Entry 4D4F (X-ray diffraction, 2.34 A resolution); this record covers chains A and B of the 6 polymer chains in the assembly.

# Chain A (and B)
Name: Chalcone isomerase
From: Eubacterium ramulus
Notes: EC 5.5.1.6; chain B of this document is another copy of the same molecule, construct and numbering; everything in this record applies to it too
UniProt: V9P0A9 (V9P0A9_EUBRA); residues 0-282 here correspond to UniProt positions 1-283 (UniProt number = residue number + 1)
Chain sequence (283 residues; numbered 0 to 282; the number before each row is that of its first residue; numbering starts at 0):
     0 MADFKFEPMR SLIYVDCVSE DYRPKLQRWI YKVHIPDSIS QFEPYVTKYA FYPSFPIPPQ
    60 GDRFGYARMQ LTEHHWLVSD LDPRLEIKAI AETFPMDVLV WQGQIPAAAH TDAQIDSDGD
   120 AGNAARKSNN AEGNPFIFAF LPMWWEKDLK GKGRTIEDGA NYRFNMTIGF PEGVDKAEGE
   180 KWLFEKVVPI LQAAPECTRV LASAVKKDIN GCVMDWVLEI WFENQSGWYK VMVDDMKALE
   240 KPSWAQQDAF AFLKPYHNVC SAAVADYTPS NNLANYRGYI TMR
Unresolved in the structure: 0, 110-129 (chain B: 0, 108-130)
Differences from the reference sequence: engineered mutation Ala250 (Pro251 in V9P0A9)

# Chain A / chain B interface
Contacting residue pairs (81; chain A residue first):
  Arg9(A) - Met281(B)
  Glu19(A) - Pro55(B)
  Glu19(A) - Gln224(B)
  Asp20(A) - Asn223(B)
  Asp20(A) - Gln224(B)
  Asp20(A) - Ser225(B)  hydrogen bond
  Arg22(A) - Phe54(B)
  Arg22(A) - Pro55(B)
  Pro23(A) - Ala159(B)
  Pro23(A) - Glu222(B)
  Lys24(A) - Glu222(B)  salt bridge
  Gln26(A) - Phe54(B)
  Gln26(A) - Ala264(B)
  Arg27(A) - Ile155(B)  hydrogen bond (side chain-backbone)
  Arg27(A) - Glu156(B)  salt bridge
  Arg27(A) - Gly158(B)  hydrogen bond (side chain-backbone)
  Arg27(A) - Ala159(B)
  Tyr30(A) - Tyr266(B)  hydrophobic
  Lys31(A) - Glu156(B)  salt bridge
  Tyr51(A) - Met281(B)  hydrophobic
  Phe54(A) - Arg22(B)
  Phe54(A) - Gln26(B)
  Pro55(A) - Glu19(B)
  Pro55(A) - Arg22(B)
  His74(A) - Arg282(B)  hydrogen bond
  Met142(A) - Arg282(B)  hydrogen bond (backbone-side chain)
  Trp143(A) - Arg282(B)
  Trp144(A) - Arg282(B)  hydrogen bond (side chain-backbone)
  Ile155(A) - Arg27(B)  hydrogen bond (backbone-side chain)
  Ile155(A) - Thr280(B)
  Gly158(A) - Arg27(B)  hydrogen bond (backbone-side chain)
  Ala159(A) - Pro23(B)
  Ala159(A) - Arg27(B)
  Arg162(A) - Met281(B)  hydrogen bond (side chain-backbone)
  Arg162(A) - Arg282(B)  hydrogen bond (side chain-backbone)
  Glu218(A) - Met281(B)
  Glu222(A) - Pro23(B)
  Glu222(A) - Lys24(B)  salt bridge
  Asn223(A) - Asp20(B)
  Gln224(A) - Glu19(B)
  Gln224(A) - Asp20(B)  hydrogen bond (backbone-side chain)
  Ser225(A) - Asp20(B)  hydrogen bond
  Val263(A) - Met281(B)  hydrophobic
  Ala264(A) - Gln26(B)
  Asp265(A) - Tyr278(B)
  Asp265(A) - Ile279(B)
  Asp265(A) - Thr280(B)
  Asp265(A) - Met281(B)  hydrogen bond (backbone-backbone)
  Tyr266(A) - Tyr30(B)  hydrophobic
  Tyr266(A) - Tyr275(B)
  Tyr266(A) - Gly277(B)
  Tyr266(A) - Tyr278(B)  hydrophobic
  Tyr266(A) - Ile279(B)
  Pro268(A) - Ser269(B)
  Ser269(A) - Pro268(B)
  Ala273(A) - Arg276(B)  hydrogen bond (backbone-side chain)
  Asn274(A) - Asn274(B)
  Asn274(A) - Arg276(B)
  Tyr275(A) - Tyr266(B)
  Arg276(A) - Ala273(B)
  Arg276(A) - Asn274(B)
  Gly277(A) - Tyr266(B)
  Tyr278(A) - Ile155(B)  hydrophobic
  Tyr278(A) - Asp265(B)
  Tyr278(A) - Tyr266(B)  hydrophobic
  Ile279(A) - Asp265(B)
  Ile279(A) - Tyr266(B)
  Thr280(A) - Ile155(B)
  Thr280(A) - Asp265(B)
  Met281(A) - Arg9(B)
  Met281(A) - Tyr51(B)  hydrophobic
  Met281(A) - Arg162(B)  hydrogen bond (backbone-side chain)
  Met281(A) - Glu218(B)
  Met281(A) - Val263(B)  hydrophobic
  Met281(A) - Asp265(B)  hydrogen bond (backbone-backbone)
  Arg282(A) - Arg9(B)
  Arg282(A) - His74(B)  hydrogen bond
  Arg282(A) - Met142(B)  hydrogen bond (side chain-backbone)
  Arg282(A) - Trp143(B)
  Arg282(A) - Trp144(B)  hydrogen bond (backbone-side chain)
  Arg282(A) - Arg162(B)  hydrogen bond (backbone-side chain)
Also at the interface, not in a pair above, chain A (46 interface residues in all): Glu72, Glu156, Asn160, Tyr161
Also at the interface, not in a pair above, chain B (46 interface residues in all): Lys31, Glu72, Asn160, Tyr161

# Overview
Chain A and chain B each contribute 46 residues to their interface; the contacts include 20 hydrogen bonds and
4 salt bridges. Polar pairs include Lys24(A)-Glu222(B), Arg27(A)-Glu156(B) and Lys31(A)-Glu156(B).
Chain A and chain B are both Chalcone isomerase (Eubacterium ramulus); the structure, Mutant P250A of
bacterial chalcone isomerase from Eubacterium ramulus, was determined by X-ray diffraction (same publication
as 8B7R, 8B7U and 8B7Z).
